8PXO - chains B and A of the 6 polymer chains in the assembly; structure by electron microscopy, 3.00 A resolution.

Chain B (and A):
Name: Broad substrate specificity ATP-binding cassette transporter ABCG2
Source organism: Homo sapiens
Notes: EC 7.6.2.2; chain A of this document is another copy of the same molecule, construct and numbering; everything in this record applies to it too
UniProtKB: Q9UNQ0 (ABCG2_HUMAN); numbering as in UniProt (aligned over 2-655)
Sequence (665 residues; numbered -9 to 655; the number before each row is that of its first residue; numbers below 1 keep their minus sign (Met-9 is residue -9)):
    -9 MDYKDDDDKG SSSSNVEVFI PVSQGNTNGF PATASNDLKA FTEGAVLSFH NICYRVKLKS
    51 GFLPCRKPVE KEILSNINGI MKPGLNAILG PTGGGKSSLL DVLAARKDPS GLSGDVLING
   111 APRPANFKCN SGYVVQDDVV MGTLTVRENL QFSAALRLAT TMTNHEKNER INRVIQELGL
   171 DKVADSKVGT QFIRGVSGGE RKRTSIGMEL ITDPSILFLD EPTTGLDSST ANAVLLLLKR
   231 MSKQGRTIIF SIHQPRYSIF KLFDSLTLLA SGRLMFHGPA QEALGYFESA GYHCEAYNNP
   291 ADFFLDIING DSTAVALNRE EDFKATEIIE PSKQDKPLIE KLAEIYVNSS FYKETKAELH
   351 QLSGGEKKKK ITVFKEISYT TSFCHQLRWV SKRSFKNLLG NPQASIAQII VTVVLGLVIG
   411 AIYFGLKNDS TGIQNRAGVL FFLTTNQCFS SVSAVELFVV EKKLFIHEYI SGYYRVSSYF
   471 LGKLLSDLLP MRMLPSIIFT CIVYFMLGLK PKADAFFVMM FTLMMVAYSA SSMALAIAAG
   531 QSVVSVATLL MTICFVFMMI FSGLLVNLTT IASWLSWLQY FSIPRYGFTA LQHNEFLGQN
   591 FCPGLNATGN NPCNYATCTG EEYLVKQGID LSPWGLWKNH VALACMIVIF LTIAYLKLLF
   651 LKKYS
Disordered / not traced: -9 to 34, 47-60, 302-327, 355-368, 655 (chain A: -9 to 34, 47-60, 301-327, 355-368, 655)
Differences from the reference sequence: initiating methionine (-9); expression tag (-8 to 1)
Disulfides: Cys592-Cys608
Residues lining bound ligands:
  - I3T ((2S,5S,8S)-14-cyclopentyloxy-2-(2-methylpropyl)-5-(phenylmethyl)-3,6,17-triazatetracyclo[8.7.0.03,8.011,16]heptadeca-1(10),11,13,15-tetraene-4,7-dione), molecule 1: Gln398, Val401, Leu405, Phe431, Phe432, Thr435, Asn436, Phe439, Ser440, Ser443, Met549
  - I3T, molecule 2: Phe439, Leu539, Thr542, Ile543, Val546, Phe547, Met549, Leu555
UniProt features mapped onto this chain:
  - binding site (ATP): Gly80 to Ser87, Arg184 to Glu190, Glu211, His243
  - site (Not glycosylated): Asn418, Asn557
  - modified residue: Thr362 (Phosphothreonine)
  - glycosylation: Asn596 (N-linked (GlcNAc...) asparagine)
What the authors report for this chain:
  - binding site for I3T: Asn436, Phe439

How chain B and chain A interact:
Residue-residue contacts - 63 pairs, chain B then chain A:
  Ser218(B) - Asn299(A)  hydrogen bond
  Gln244(B) - Arg246(A)
  Arg246(B) - Gln244(A)
  Arg246(B) - Asp292(A)  salt bridge
  Arg246(B) - Leu295(A)
  Tyr247(B) - Tyr287(A)
  Leu274(B) - Tyr287(A)
  Cys284(B) - Tyr287(A)  hydrophobic
  Tyr287(B) - Tyr247(A)
  Tyr287(B) - Leu274(A)
  Tyr287(B) - Cys284(A)  hydrophobic
  Tyr287(B) - Tyr287(A)
  Tyr287(B) - Asn288(A)
  Tyr287(B) - Asn289(A)
  Tyr287(B) - Pro290(A)
  Asn288(B) - Tyr287(A)
  Asn289(B) - Tyr287(A)
  Pro290(B) - Tyr287(A)
  Asp292(B) - Arg246(A)  salt bridge
  Leu295(B) - Arg246(A)
  Asn299(B) - Ser218(A)  hydrogen bond
  Leu405(B) - Phe547(A)  hydrophobic
  Ile412(B) - Phe551(A)  hydrophobic
  Ile412(B) - Leu565(A)  hydrophobic
  Tyr413(B) - Leu555(A)
  Tyr413(B) - Val556(A)
  Thr421(B) - Asn557(A)
  Thr421(B) - Thr560(A)
  Gln424(B) - Gly553(A)
  Gln424(B) - Leu554(A)  hydrogen bond (side chain-backbone)
  Gln424(B) - Leu555(A)
  Gln424(B) - Asn557(A)
  Gln424(B) - Gln617(A)  hydrogen bond
  Asn425(B) - Leu555(A)
  Asn425(B) - Val556(A)
  Asn425(B) - Asn557(A)  hydrogen bond (side chain-backbone)
  Asn425(B) - Thr560(A)
  Gly428(B) - Leu555(A)
  Phe432(B) - Ile550(A)  hydrophobic
  Phe547(B) - Leu405(A)  hydrophobic
  Ile550(B) - Phe432(A)  hydrophobic
  Phe551(B) - Ile412(A)  hydrophobic
  Gly553(B) - Gln424(A)
  Leu554(B) - Gln424(A)
  Leu555(B) - Tyr413(A)
  Leu555(B) - Gln424(A)
  Leu555(B) - Asn425(A)
  Leu555(B) - Gly428(A)
  Val556(B) - Tyr413(A)  hydrophobic
  Val556(B) - Asn425(A)
  Asn557(B) - Thr421(A)
  Asn557(B) - Gln424(A)
  Asn557(B) - Asn425(A)  hydrogen bond (backbone-side chain)
  Thr560(B) - Thr421(A)
  Thr560(B) - Asn425(A)
  Leu565(B) - Ile412(A)  hydrophobic
  Pro593(B) - Tyr605(A)  hydrogen bond (backbone-side chain)
  Cys603(B) - Cys603(A)  disulfide
  Tyr605(B) - Pro593(A)  hydrogen bond (side chain-backbone)
  Tyr605(B) - Tyr605(A)
  Tyr605(B) - Ala606(A)
  Ala606(B) - Tyr605(A)
  Gln617(B) - Gln424(A)  hydrogen bond
Also at the interface, not in a pair above, chain B (46 interface residues in all): Ala286, Val408, Ile409, Ala411, Ser420, Phe431, Val546, Ile561, Cys592, Lys616
Also at the interface, not in a pair above, chain A (46 interface residues in all): Glu285, Ala286, Val408, Ile409, Ala411, Ser420, Phe431, Val546, Cys592, Lys616
Inter-chain disulfides: Cys603(B)-Cys603(A)

Summary:
The chain B/chain A interface involves 46 residues from each chain, with 1 disulfide bond, 9 hydrogen bonds
and 2 salt bridges. Among the polar pairs are Arg246(B)-Asp292(A), Ser218(B)-Asn299(A) and
Gln424(B)-Leu554(A). Ligands of chain B: compound I3T. From UniProt: 17 ATP-binding residues on chain B. From
the paper: a binding site for I3T at Asn436(B) and Phe439(B).
Chain B and chain A are both Broad substrate specificity ATP-binding cassette transporter ABCG2 (Homo
sapiens); the structure, ABCG2 in complex with AZ99 and 5D3 Fab, was determined by electron microscopy
together with 8PY4, 8Q7B and 8QCM from the same study.
